6YHK - chain A; structure by X-ray diffraction, 2.70 A resolution.

Chain A:
Protein: Cytotoxic necrotizing factor
From: Yersinia pseudotuberculosis
Notes: fragment: full-length CNFy
UniProt: A0A0N9JNY6 (A0A0N9JNY6_YERPU); residues 1-1014 here = UniProt positions 1-1014
Sequence (1018 residues; row label = number of the first residue in the row; numbers below 1 keep their minus sign (Gly-3 is residue -3)):
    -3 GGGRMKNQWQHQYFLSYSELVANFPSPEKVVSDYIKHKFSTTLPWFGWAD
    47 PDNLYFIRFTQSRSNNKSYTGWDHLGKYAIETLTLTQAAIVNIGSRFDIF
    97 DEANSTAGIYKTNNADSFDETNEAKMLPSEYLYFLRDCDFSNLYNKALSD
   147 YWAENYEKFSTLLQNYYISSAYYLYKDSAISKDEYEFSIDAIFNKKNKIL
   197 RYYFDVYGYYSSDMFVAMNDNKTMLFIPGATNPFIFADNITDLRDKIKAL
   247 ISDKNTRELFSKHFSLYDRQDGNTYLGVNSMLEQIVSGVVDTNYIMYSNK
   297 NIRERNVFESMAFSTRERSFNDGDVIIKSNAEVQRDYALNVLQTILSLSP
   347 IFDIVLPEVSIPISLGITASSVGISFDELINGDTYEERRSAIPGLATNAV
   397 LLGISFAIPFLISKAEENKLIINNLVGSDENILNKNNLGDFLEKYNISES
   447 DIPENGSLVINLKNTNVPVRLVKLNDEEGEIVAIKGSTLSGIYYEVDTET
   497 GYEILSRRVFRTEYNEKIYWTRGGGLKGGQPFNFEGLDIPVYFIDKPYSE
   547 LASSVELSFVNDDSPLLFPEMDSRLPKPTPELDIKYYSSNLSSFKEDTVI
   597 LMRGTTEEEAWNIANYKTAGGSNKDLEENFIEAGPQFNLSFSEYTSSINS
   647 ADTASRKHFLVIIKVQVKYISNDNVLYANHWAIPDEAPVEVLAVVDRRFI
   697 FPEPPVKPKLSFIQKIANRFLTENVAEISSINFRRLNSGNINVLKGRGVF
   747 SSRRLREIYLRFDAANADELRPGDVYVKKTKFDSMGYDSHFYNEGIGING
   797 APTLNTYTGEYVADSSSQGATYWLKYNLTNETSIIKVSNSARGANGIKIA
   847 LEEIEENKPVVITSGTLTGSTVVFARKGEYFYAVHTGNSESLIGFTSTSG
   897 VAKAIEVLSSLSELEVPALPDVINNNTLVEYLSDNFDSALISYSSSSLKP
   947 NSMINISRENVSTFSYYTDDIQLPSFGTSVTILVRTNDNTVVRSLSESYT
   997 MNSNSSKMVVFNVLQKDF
Not modelled in the structure: -3, 430-431, 550-553, 701-717
Differences from the reference sequence: expression tag (-3 to 0); engineered mutation Ser866 (Cys in A0A0N9JNY6)
What the authors report for this chain:
  - mutagenesis - E382K/E383K: unchanged catalytic activity on host cell lysates
  - mutagenesis - E382K/E383K: abolished signaling in response to RhoA
  - conformationally variable residues (order/disorder transition): Asn430 to Lys431, Ser550 to Leu553, Pro701 to Leu717
  - catalytic residues: His881 (citing earlier work)

Summary:
From the paper: the catalytic residue His881; E382K/E383K abolish signaling in response to RhoA.
Chain A is Cytotoxic necrotizing factor (Yersinia pseudotuberculosis); the structure, Crystal structure of
full-length CNFy (C866S) from Yersinia pseudotuberculosis, was determined by X-ray diffraction (same
publication as 6YHL, 6YHM and 6YHN).
